Entry 1T1G (X-ray diffraction, 1.18 A resolution); this record covers chain A.

== Chain A ==
Name: kumamolisin
Organism: Bacillus sp. MN-32
Notes: fragment: Catalytic Domain
UniProt: Q8RR56 (Q8RR56_9BACI); residues 1-364 here correspond to UniProt positions 189-552 (UniProt number = residue number + 188)
Chain sequence (364 residues; numbered 1 to 364; the number before each row is that of its first residue):
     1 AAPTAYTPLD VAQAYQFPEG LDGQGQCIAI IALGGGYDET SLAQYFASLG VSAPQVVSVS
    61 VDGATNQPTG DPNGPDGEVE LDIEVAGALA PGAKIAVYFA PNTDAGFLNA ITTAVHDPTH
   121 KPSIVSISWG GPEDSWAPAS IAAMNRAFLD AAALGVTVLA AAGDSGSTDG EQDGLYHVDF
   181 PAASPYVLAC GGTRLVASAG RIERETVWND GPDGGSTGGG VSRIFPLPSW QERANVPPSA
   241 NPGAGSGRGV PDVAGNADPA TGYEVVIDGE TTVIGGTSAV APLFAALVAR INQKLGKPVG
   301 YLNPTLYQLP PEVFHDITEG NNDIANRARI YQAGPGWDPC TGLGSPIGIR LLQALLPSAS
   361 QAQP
Unresolved in the structure: 358-364
Differences from the reference sequence: engineered mutation Ala32 (Glu220 in Q8RR56)
Bound ions: Ca2+: Asp316, Ile317, Gly334, Gly336, Asp338
Curated features (UniProtKB/Swiss-Prot):
  - active site (Charge relay system): Glu78, Asp82, Ser278
  - binding site (Ca(2+)): Asp316, Ile317, Gly334, Gly336, Asp338

== Summary ==
The Ca2+ site is built by Asp316, Ile317, Gly334, Gly336 and Asp338. From UniProt: 3 active-site residues and
5 Ca2+-binding residues.
Chain A is kumamolisin (Bacillus sp. MN-32); the structure, High Resolution Crystal Structure of Mutant E23A
of Kumamolisin, a sedolisin type proteinase (previously called Kumamolysin ..., was determined by X-ray
diffraction together with 1T1E and 1T1I from the same study.
